PDB entry 1F8X | X-ray diffraction, 2.50 A resolution | chains A and B

Chain A:
Name: Nucleoside 2-deoxyribosyltransferase
Organism: Lactobacillus leichmannii
Notes: EC 2.4.2.6
UniProtKB: Q9R5V5 (NTD_LACLE); residues 2-157 here correspond to UniProt positions 1-156 (UniProt number = residue number - 1)
Amino-acid sequence (157 residues; row label = number of the first residue in the row):
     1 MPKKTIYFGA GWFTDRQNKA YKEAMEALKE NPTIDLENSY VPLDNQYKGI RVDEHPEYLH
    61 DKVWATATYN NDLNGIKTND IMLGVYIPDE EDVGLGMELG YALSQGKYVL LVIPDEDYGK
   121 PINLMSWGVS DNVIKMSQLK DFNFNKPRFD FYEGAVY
Disordered / not traced: 1

Chain B:
Name: Nucleoside 2-deoxyribosyltransferase
Organism: Lactobacillus leichmannii
Notes: EC 2.4.2.6
UniProtKB: Q9R5V5 (NTD_LACLE); residues 202-357 here correspond to UniProt positions 1-156 (UniProt number = residue number - 201)
Amino-acid sequence (157 residues; row label = number of the first residue in the row):
   201 MPKKTIYFGA GWFTDRQNKA YKEAMEALKE NPTIDLENSY VPLDNQYKGI RVDEHPEYLH
   261 DKVWATATYN NDLNGIKTND IMLGVYIPDE EDVGLGMELG YALSQGKYVL LVIPDEDYGK
   321 PINLMSWGVS DNVIKMSQLK DFNFNKPRFD FYEGAVY
Disordered / not traced: 201

Interface between chain A and chain B:
Residue-residue contacts - 65 pairs, chain A then chain B:
  Phe13(A) - Tyr357(B)  hydrophobic
  Val52(A) - Tyr357(B)
  Leu59(A) - Ala355(B)
  Leu59(A) - Val356(B)  hydrogen bond (backbone-backbone)
  His60(A) - Gly354(B)
  His60(A) - Ala355(B)
  Lys62(A) - Trp327(B)
  Lys62(A) - Phe351(B)
  Lys62(A) - Tyr352(B)
  Lys62(A) - Glu353(B)  salt bridge
  Trp64(A) - Val356(B)  hydrophobic
  Ala65(A) - Leu324(B)
  Ala65(A) - Trp327(B)  hydrophobic
  Thr66(A) - Trp327(B)
  Thr68(A) - Leu324(B)
  Tyr69(A) - Leu324(B)
  Tyr69(A) - Met325(B)
  Tyr69(A) - Gly328(B)  hydrogen bond (side chain-backbone)
  Tyr69(A) - Val329(B)  hydrogen bond (side chain-backbone)
  Tyr86(A) - Val293(B)
  Glu91(A) - Val293(B)
  Asp92(A) - Val293(B)
  Asp92(A) - Asn323(B)  hydrogen bond
  Val93(A) - Tyr286(B)
  Val93(A) - Glu291(B)
  Val93(A) - Asp292(B)
  Val93(A) - Val293(B)  hydrophobic
  Val93(A) - Gly296(B)
  Val93(A) - Asn323(B)
  Val93(A) - Ser326(B)
  Gly94(A) - Asn323(B)
  Gly94(A) - Met325(B)
  Gly96(A) - Val293(B)
  Gly96(A) - Gly296(B)
  Gly96(A) - Met297(B)
  Met97(A) - Gly296(B)
  Met97(A) - Met297(B)
  Met97(A) - Met325(B)  hydrophobic
  Glu98(A) - Met325(B)
  Leu103(A) - Tyr301(B)  hydrophobic
  Ser104(A) - Ser304(B)
  Asn123(A) - Asp292(B)
  Asn123(A) - Val293(B)
  Asn123(A) - Gly294(B)
  Leu124(A) - Ala265(B)
  Leu124(A) - Thr268(B)
  Leu124(A) - Tyr269(B)
  Met125(A) - Tyr269(B)
  Met125(A) - Asp272(B)
  Met125(A) - Met297(B)  hydrophobic
  Met125(A) - Glu298(B)
  Ser126(A) - Val293(B)
  Trp127(A) - Lys262(B)
  Trp127(A) - Ala265(B)  hydrophobic
  Trp127(A) - Thr266(B)
  Gly128(A) - Tyr269(B)
  Val129(A) - Tyr269(B)  hydrogen bond (backbone-side chain)
  Val129(A) - Met297(B)  hydrophobic
  Phe151(A) - Lys262(B)
  Ala155(A) - Leu259(B)
  Ala155(A) - His260(B)
  Val156(A) - Leu259(B)  hydrogen bond (backbone-backbone)
  Tyr157(A) - Phe213(B)  hydrophobic
  Tyr157(A) - Val252(B)
  Tyr157(A) - Asp292(B)
Also at the interface, not in a pair above, chain A (37 interface residues in all): Asp72, Leu73, Gly100, Tyr101, Glu153, Gly154
Also at the interface, not in a pair above, chain B (38 interface residues in all): Trp264, Leu273, Gly300, Leu303

Overview:
37 residues of chain A face 38 of chain B across their interface; the contacts include 6 hydrogen bonds and 1
salt bridge. Polar contacts include Lys62(A)-Glu353(B), Tyr69(A)-Gly328(B) and Tyr69(A)-Val329(B).
Chain A and chain B are both Nucleoside 2-deoxyribosyltransferase (Lactobacillus leichmannii); the structure,
Crystal structure of nucleoside 2-deoxyribosyltransferase, was determined by X-ray diffraction together with
1F8Y from the same study.
